6R6U - chains A and B; structure by X-ray diffraction, 1.71 A resolution.

Chain A (and B):
Name: Cis-aconitate decarboxylase
Organism: Homo sapiens
Notes: EC 4.1.1.6; chain B of this document is another copy of the same molecule, construct and numbering; everything in this record applies to it too
UniProtKB: A6NK06 (IRG1_HUMAN); residues 4-461 here = UniProt positions 4-461
Sequence (462 residues; each row starts with the number of its first residue; numbering starts at 0):
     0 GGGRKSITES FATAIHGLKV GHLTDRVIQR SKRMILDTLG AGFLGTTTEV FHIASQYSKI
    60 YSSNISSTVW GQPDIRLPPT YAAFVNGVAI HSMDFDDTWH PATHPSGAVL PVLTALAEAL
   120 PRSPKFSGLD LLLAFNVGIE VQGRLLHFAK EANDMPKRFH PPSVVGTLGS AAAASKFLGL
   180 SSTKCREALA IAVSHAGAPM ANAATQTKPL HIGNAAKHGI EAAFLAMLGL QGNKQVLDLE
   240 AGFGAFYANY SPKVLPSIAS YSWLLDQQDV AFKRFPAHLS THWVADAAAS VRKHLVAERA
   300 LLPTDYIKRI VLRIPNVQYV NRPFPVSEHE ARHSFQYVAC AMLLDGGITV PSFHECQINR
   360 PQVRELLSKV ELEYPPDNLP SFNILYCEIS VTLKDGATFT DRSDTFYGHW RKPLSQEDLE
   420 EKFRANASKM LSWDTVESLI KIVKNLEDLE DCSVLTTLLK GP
Disordered / not traced: 0-3 (chain B: 0-4)
Sequence notes: expression tag (0-3)
Modified residues: Cys-355 (3-sulfinoalanine; CSD)
Ion coordination: Na+ site 1: Ala-195, Gly-196 (shared with Ala-195(B), Gly-196(B) of chain B); Na+ site 2: Gly-243, Tyr-246; Na+ site 3: Asp-400, Arg-401
Swiss-Prot annotation at these positions:
  - natural variant: Thr-97 (T97M: Strongly reduced cis-aconitate decarboxylase activity), Asn-152 (N152S: Increased cis-aconitate decarboxylase activity), His-159 (H159Q: Strongly reduced cis-aconitate decarboxylase activity; H159R: Strongly reduced cis-aconitate decarboxylase activity), Lys-272 (K272Q: Strongly reduced cis-aconitate decarboxylase activity), Arg-273 (R273H: Does not affect cis-aconitate decarboxylase activity), His-277 (H277Y: Strongly reduced cis-aconitate decarboxylase activity), Arg-331 (R331H: Strongly reduced cis-aconitate decarboxylase activity)
  - mutagenesis: Asp-93 (D93A: Abolished cis-aconitate decarboxylase activity), Thr-97 (T97A: Strongly reduced cis-aconitate decarboxylase activity), His-103 (H103A: Abolished cis-aconitate decarboxylase activity), His-159 (H159A: Abolished cis-aconitate decarboxylase activity), Lys-207 (K207A: Abolished cis-aconitate decarboxylase activity), Lys-272 (K272A: Abolished cis-aconitate decarboxylase activity), His-277 (H277A: Abolished cis-aconitate decarboxylase activity), Tyr-318 (Y318A: Abolished cis-aconitate decarboxylase activity)
What the authors report for this chain:
  - binding site for (R,R)-2,3-butanediol: His-159, Tyr-318
  - mutagenesis - H103A, K207A: abolished catalytic activity
  - mutagenesis - T97M, H159Q, H159R, K272Q, H277Y, R331H: decreased catalytic activity
  - mutagenesis - N152S, R273H: increased catalytic activity
  - binding site for (R,R)-2,3-butanediol: Met-199 (proposed by the authors, not directly observed)

Interface between chain A and chain B:
Residue-residue contacts (111; chain A residue first):
  Val-49(A) / Leu-229(B)  hydrophobic
  Ile-52(A) / Leu-227(B)
  Ile-52(A) / Gly-228(B)
  Ile-52(A) / Leu-229(B)
  Gln-55(A) / Leu-227(B)
  Tyr-56(A) / Thr-79(B)
  Tyr-56(A) / Glu-220(B)  hydrogen bond
  Tyr-56(A) / Phe-223(B)  hydrophobic
  Tyr-56(A) / Leu-224(B)  hydrophobic
  Tyr-56(A) / Leu-227(B)
  Ile-59(A) / Ser-61(B)
  Ile-59(A) / Ser-62(B)  hydrogen bond (backbone-side chain)
  Tyr-60(A) / Ser-61(B)
  Tyr-60(A) / Pro-77(B)  hydrophobic
  Tyr-60(A) / Thr-79(B)  hydrogen bond
  Tyr-60(A) / Tyr-80(B)  hydrophobic
  Ser-61(A) / Ile-59(B)
  Ser-61(A) / Tyr-60(B)
  Ser-61(A) / Ser-61(B)  hydrogen bond (backbone-backbone)
  Ser-62(A) / Ile-59(B)  hydrogen bond (side chain-backbone)
  Pro-77(A) / Tyr-60(B)  hydrophobic
  Thr-79(A) / Tyr-56(B)
  Thr-79(A) / Tyr-60(B)  hydrogen bond
  Tyr-80(A) / Tyr-60(B)  hydrophobic
  Tyr-80(A) / Tyr-80(B)  hydrogen bond
  Tyr-80(A) / Glu-220(B)
  Lys-156(A) / Ala-240(B)
  Arg-157(A) / Glu-239(B)
  Arg-157(A) / Ala-240(B)
  Arg-157(A) / Ala-244(B)
  Phe-158(A) / Phe-158(B)  hydrophobic
  Phe-158(A) / Ala-244(B)
  Phe-158(A) / Phe-245(B)  hydrophobic
  Ala-189(A) / Asn-201(B)  hydrogen bond (backbone-side chain)
  Ile-190(A) / Thr-206(B)
  Val-192(A) / Pro-198(B)
  Ser-193(A) / Ala-197(B)
  Ser-193(A) / Asn-201(B)  hydrogen bond
  Ser-193(A) / Thr-206(B)
  Ser-193(A) / His-210(B)  hydrogen bond
  His-194(A) / Asn-213(B)  hydrogen bond
  Ala-195(A) / Gly-196(B)
  Gly-196(A) / Ala-195(B)
  Ala-197(A) / Ser-193(B)
  Pro-198(A) / Val-192(B)
  Pro-198(A) / Ala-240(B)
  Pro-198(A) / Gly-241(B)
  Pro-198(A) / Ala-244(B)  hydrophobic
  Pro-198(A) / Phe-245(B)  hydrophobic
  Met-199(A) / Ala-240(B)  hydrogen bond (backbone-backbone)
  Ala-200(A) / Asn-232(B)  hydrogen bond (backbone-side chain)
  Ala-200(A) / Leu-238(B)  hydrophobic
  Ala-200(A) / Ala-240(B)  hydrogen bond (backbone-backbone)
  Ala-200(A) / Gly-241(B)
  Asn-201(A) / Ala-189(B)  hydrogen bond (side chain-backbone)
  Asn-201(A) / Ser-193(B)  hydrogen bond
  Asn-201(A) / Gly-231(B)
  Asn-201(A) / Asn-232(B)  hydrogen bond (side chain-backbone)
  Thr-204(A) / Gln-230(B)
  Thr-204(A) / Gly-231(B)
  Thr-204(A) / Asn-232(B)
  Gln-205(A) / Gly-228(B)
  Gln-205(A) / Leu-229(B)
  Gln-205(A) / Gln-230(B)  hydrogen bond (side chain-backbone)
  Thr-206(A) / Ile-190(B)
  Thr-206(A) / Ser-193(B)
  Thr-206(A) / Leu-229(B)
  Thr-206(A) / Gln-230(B)  hydrogen bond (side chain-backbone)
  Thr-206(A) / Gly-231(B)
  Leu-209(A) / Leu-224(B)  hydrophobic
  Leu-209(A) / Leu-229(B)  hydrophobic
  His-210(A) / Ser-193(B)  hydrogen bond
  Asn-213(A) / His-194(B)  hydrogen bond
  Lys-216(A) / Glu-220(B)  salt bridge
  His-217(A) / His-217(B)
  Glu-220(A) / Tyr-56(B)  hydrogen bond
  Glu-220(A) / Tyr-80(B)  hydrogen bond
  Glu-220(A) / Lys-216(B)  salt bridge
  Phe-223(A) / Tyr-56(B)  hydrophobic
  Leu-224(A) / Tyr-56(B)  hydrophobic
  Leu-224(A) / Leu-209(B)  hydrophobic
  Leu-227(A) / Ile-52(B)
  Leu-227(A) / Tyr-56(B)
  Gly-228(A) / Ile-52(B)
  Gly-228(A) / Gln-205(B)
  Leu-229(A) / Val-49(B)  hydrophobic
  Leu-229(A) / Ile-52(B)
  Leu-229(A) / Gln-205(B)
  Leu-229(A) / Thr-206(B)
  Leu-229(A) / Leu-209(B)  hydrophobic
  Gln-230(A) / Thr-204(B)
  Gln-230(A) / Gln-205(B)  hydrogen bond (backbone-side chain)
  Gln-230(A) / Thr-206(B)  hydrogen bond (backbone-side chain)
  Gly-231(A) / Asn-201(B)
  Gly-231(A) / Thr-204(B)
  Gly-231(A) / Thr-206(B)
  Asn-232(A) / Ala-200(B)  hydrogen bond (side chain-backbone)
  Asn-232(A) / Asn-201(B)  hydrogen bond (backbone-side chain)
  Asn-232(A) / Thr-204(B)
  Glu-239(A) / Arg-157(B)
  Ala-240(A) / Lys-156(B)
  Ala-240(A) / Arg-157(B)
  Ala-240(A) / Pro-198(B)
  Ala-240(A) / Met-199(B)  hydrogen bond (backbone-backbone)
  Ala-240(A) / Ala-200(B)  hydrogen bond (backbone-backbone)
  Gly-241(A) / Pro-198(B)
  Gly-241(A) / Ala-200(B)
  Ala-244(A) / Arg-157(B)
  Ala-244(A) / Phe-158(B)
  Phe-245(A) / Phe-158(B)  hydrophobic
  Phe-245(A) / Pro-198(B)  hydrophobic
Also at the interface, not in a pair above, chain A (51 interface residues in all): Asn-63, Val-235, Leu-238
Also at the interface, not in a pair above, chain B (50 interface residues in all): Gln-55, Val-235

Summary:
The interface between chain A and chain B involves 51 residues on one side and 50 on the other, with 29
hydrogen bonds and 2 salt bridges. Among the polar pairs are Lys-216(A)/Glu-220(B), Tyr-56(A)/Glu-220(B) and
Ile-59(A)/Ser-62(B). The paper reports a binding site for (R,R)-2,3-butanediol at His-159(A), Tyr-318(A) and
Met-199(A); T97M, H159Q and H159R of chain A, among others, reduce catalytic activity; 10 substitutions were
tested in all.
Both chains are Cis-aconitate decarboxylase (Homo sapiens). Entry 6R6U (Crystal structure of human
cis-aconitate decarboxylase) was determined by X-ray diffraction, deposited together with 6R6T.
